Entry 8P8V (electron microscopy, 8.70 A resolution (very low resolution: no residue pairs are listed; an interface is given only as per-side residue counts)); this record covers chains 3 and a of the 59 polymer chains in the assembly.

Chain 3:
Molecule: 23S ribosomal RNA
From: Mycoplasmoides pneumoniae M129
Sequence (2907 nucleotides; row label = number of the first residue in the row):
     1 UACAAUAAGUUACUAAGGGCUUAUGGUGGAUGCCUUGGCACUAAUAGGCG
    51 AUGAAGGACGUGUUAACCUGCGAUAAGCUUCGGGUAGGUGGUAAGAACCU
   101 CAGAUCCGGAGAUUUCCGAAUGGAGCAAUCCGGUAGUUGGAAACAGCUAU
   151 CAUUAAUUGAUGAAUAAAUAGUCAAUUAAAGCAAUACGUGGUGAAGUGAA
   201 ACAUCUCAGUAGCCACAGGAAAAGAAAACGAAUGUGAUUCCGUGUGUAGU
   251 GGCGAGCGAAAGCGGAACAGGCCAAACUUAUCAUUAGAUAGGGGUUGUAG
   301 GGCUUGCAAUGUGGACUUGAAAACGAUAGAAGAAGCUGUUGGAAAGCAGC
   351 GCGCAAAAGGGUGAUAGCCCCGUAUUUGAAAUUGUUUUCAUACCUAGCGA
   401 GAUCCCUGAGUAGCUCGGAAAACGUUAUUUUGAGUGAAUCUGCCCAGACC
   451 AUUGGGUAAGCCUAAAUACUAAUUAGUGACCGAUAGCGAAACAGUACCGU
   501 GAGGGAAAGGUGAAAAGAACCCAGAGAUGGGAGUGAAAUAGAUUCUGAAA
   551 CCAUAUGCCUACAACGUGUCAGAGCACAUUAAUGUGUGAUGGCGUGCGUU
   601 UUGAAGUAUGAGCCGGCGAGUUAUGAUAGCAAGCGUUAGUUAACCAGGAG
   651 AUGGGGAGCUGUAGCGAAAGCGAGUUUUAAAAGAGCGUUUGUUUGUUAUU
   701 AUAGACCCGAAACGGGUUGAGCUAGUCAUGAGCAGGUUGAAGGUUGAGUA
   751 ACAUCAACUGGAGGACCGAACCGACUCUCGUUGAAACGAUAGCGGAUGAC
   801 UUGUGAUUAGGGGUGAAAUUCCAAUCGAAAUCCGUGAUAGCUGGUUCUCG
   851 UCGAAAUAGCUUUAAGGCUAGCGUGAGAUCACAAAUAAGUGGAGGUAAAG
   901 CUACUGAAUGUAUGAUGGCGCCACCUAGGCGUACUGAAUACAAUUAAACU
   951 CUGAAUGCCAUUUAUUUUAUUCUCGCAGUCAGACAGUGGGGGAUAAGCUU
  1001 CAUUGUCAAGAGGGGAAGAGCCCAGAUCAUUAAAUAAGGUCCCCAAAAUA
  1051 UACUAAGUGGAAAAGGAUGUGAAAGUGCUAAAACAGCAAGGAUGUUGGCU
  1101 UAGAAGCAGCCAUCGUUUAAAGAGUGCGUAACAGCUCACUUGUCGAGUGU
  1151 UUUUGCGCCGAAGAUGUAACGGGGCUAAGUAUAUUACCGAAUUUAUGGAU
  1201 AAGAUUUAUAUCUUGUGGUAGACGAGCGUUGUAUUGGAGUUGAAGUCAAA
  1251 GCGUGAGCAUUGGUGGAUCCAAUACAAGUGAGAAUGCCGGCAUGAGUAAC
  1301 GCUUGGGAGUGAGAAUCUCCCAAACCGAUUGACUAAGGUUUCCUGGACCA
  1351 GGGUCGUCCUUCCAGGGUUAGUCUGGACCUAAGCUGAGGCUGAAAAGCGU
  1401 AGGCGAUGGACAACAGGUUAAUAUUCCUGUACUUACAGUUAGACUGAUGG
  1451 AGUGACAAAGAAGGUUUUCCACCCCCAUAAUUGGAUUUGGGGAUAAAUCA
  1501 UAAGGUGGUACAAUAGGCAAAUCCGUUGUGCAUAACAUUGAGUGAUGAUG
  1551 UCGAGUGAAUGAGUGAUCAAGUAGCGAAGGUGGUAUUAAUCAUGCUUUCA
  1601 AGAAAAGCUUCUAGGGUUAAUCUAGCUGUAACCAGUACCGAGAACGAACA
  1651 CACGUAGUCAAGGAGAGGAUCCUAAGGUUAGCGAGUGAACUAUAGCCAAG
  1701 GAACUCUGCAAAUUAACCCCGUAAGUUAGCGAGAAGGGGUGCUUAUGUAA
  1751 AAGUAAGCCGCAGUGAAGAACGAGGGGGGACUGUUUAACUAAAACACAAC
  1801 UCUAUGCCAAACCGUAAGGUGAUGUAUAUGGGGUGACACCUGCCCAGUGC
  1851 UGGAAGGUUAAAGAAGGAGGUUAGCGCAAGCGAAGCUUUUAACUGAAGCC
  1901 CCAGUGAACGGCGGCCGUAACUAUAACGGUCCUAAGGUAGCGAAAUUCCU
  1951 AGUCGGGUAAAUUCCGUCCCGCUUGAAUGGUGUAACCAUCUCUUGACUGU
  2001 CUCGGCUAUAGACUCGGUGAAAUCCAGGUACGGGUGAAGACACCCGUUAG
  2051 GCGCAACGGGACGGAAAGACCCCGUGAAGCUUUACUGUAGCUUAAUAUUG
  2101 AUCAGGACAUUAUCAUGUAGAGAAUAGGUAGGAGCAAUCGAUGCAAGUUC
  2151 GCUAGGACUUGUUGAUGCGAAAGGUGGAAUACUACCCUUGGUUGUGUGCU
  2201 GUUCUAAUUGGUAACUGUUAUCCAGUUUCAAGACAGUGUUAGGUGGGCAG
  2251 UUUGACUGGGGCGGUCGCCUCCUAAAAGGUAACGGAGGCGUACAAAGGUA
  2301 CCUUCAGUACGGUUGGAAAUCGUAUGUAGAGUGUAAUGGUGUAAGGGUGC
  2351 UUGACUGUGAGACAUACAGGUCGAACAGGUGAGAAAUCAGGUCAUAGUGA
  2401 UCCGGUGGUCCAGUAUGGAAUGGCCAUCGCUCAACGGAUAAAAGCUACUC
  2451 CGGGGAUAACAGGCUGAUACUGCCCAAGAGUUCAUAUCGACGGCAGUGUU
  2501 UGGCACCUCGAUGUCGACUCAUCUCAUCCUCGAGCUGAAGCAGGUUCGAA
  2551 GGGUUCGGCUGUUCGCCGAUUAAAGAGAUACGUGAGUUGGGUUCAAACCG
  2601 UCGUGAGACAGGUUGGUCCCUAUCUAUUGUGCCCGUAGGAAGAUUGAAGA
  2651 GUGUUGCUUCUAGUACGAGAGGACCGAAGCGAGGACACCUCUUAUGCUCC
  2701 AGUUGUAGCGCCAGCUGCACCGCUGGGUAGUAACGUGUCUAUUAGAUAAA
  2751 CGCUGAAAGCAUCUAAGUGUGAAACUAUCUCAAAGAUUAAUCUUCCCAUU
  2801 UCGCAAGAAAGUAAGAGCCGUCAAAGACGAUGACGUUGAUAGGUUACAGG
  2851 UGUAAGCAUAGUGAUAUGUUGAGCUGAGUAAUACUAAUUGCUCGAGGACU
  2901 UAUUGGA
Not modelled in the structure: 1-7, 2901-2907
Modified / non-standard residues: 1MG (1N-methylguanosine-5'-monophosphate) at position 783; OMG (o2'-methylguanosine-5'-monophosphate) at position 2259; 2MA (2-methyladenosine-5'-monophosphate) at position 2511
Bound ions: Mg2+ site 1: A16, G17; Mg2+ site 2 near U197 (its only coordinating residue here); Mg2+ site 3: A201, C202; Mg2+ site 4 near A222 (its only coordinating residue here); Mg2+ site 5 near A331 (its only coordinating residue here); Mg2+ site 6 near A333 (its only coordinating residue here); Mg2+ site 7 near A366 (its only coordinating residue here); Mg2+ site 8: U428, C445; Mg2+ site 9 near G442 (its only coordinating residue here); Mg2+ site 10: G447, A2415; Mg2+ site 11 near A458 (its only coordinating residue here); Mg2+ site 12: U484, A508; 139 more Mg2+ sites not listed; 1 more K+ sites not listed
Small-molecule neighbours: chloramphenicol (CLM): G2068, A2069, A2459, C2460, 2MA_2511, U2512, G2513, U2514, U2593

Chain a:
Molecule: 50S ribosomal protein L2
From: Mycoplasmoides pneumoniae M129
UniProt: P75577 (RL2_MYCPN); numbering as in UniProt (aligned over 1-287)
Chain sequence (287 residues; each row starts with the number of its first residue):
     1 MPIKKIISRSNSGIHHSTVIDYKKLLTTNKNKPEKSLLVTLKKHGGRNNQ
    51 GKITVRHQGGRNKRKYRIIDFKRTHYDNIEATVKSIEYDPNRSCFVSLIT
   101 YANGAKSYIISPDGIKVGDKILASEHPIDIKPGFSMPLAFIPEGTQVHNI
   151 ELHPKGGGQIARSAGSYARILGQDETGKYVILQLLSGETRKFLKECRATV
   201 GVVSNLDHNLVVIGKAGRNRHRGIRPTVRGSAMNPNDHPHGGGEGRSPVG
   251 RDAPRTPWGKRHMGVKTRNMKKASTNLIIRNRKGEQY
Not modelled in the structure: 1, 287

How chain 3 and chain a interact:
At this resolution (9 A) residue pairs are not listed: 117 residues of chain 3 and 149 of chain a lie at the interface.

In short:
117 residues of chain 3 and 149 residues of chain a are in contact. Bound to chain 3: chloramphenicol. A16(3)
and G17(3) coordinate Mg2+ site 1. The Mg2+ site 3 is built by A201(3) and C202(3).
Chain 3 is 23S ribosomal RNA and chain a is 50S ribosomal protein L2, both from Mycoplasmoides pneumoniae
M129; the structure, Mycoplasma pneumoniae di-ribosome in chloramphenicol-treated cells (leading 70S), was
determined by electron microscopy (same publication as 8P6P, 8P7X, 8P7Y, 8P8B and 8P8W).
